PDB entry 7CWT | electron microscopy, 3.70 A resolution | chains M and P of the 15 polymer chains in the assembly

== Chain M ==
Molecule: Light chain Fab of FC05
Source organism: Homo sapiens
Notes: antibody fragment or engineered binder
Chain sequence (109 residues; row label = number of the first residue in the row):
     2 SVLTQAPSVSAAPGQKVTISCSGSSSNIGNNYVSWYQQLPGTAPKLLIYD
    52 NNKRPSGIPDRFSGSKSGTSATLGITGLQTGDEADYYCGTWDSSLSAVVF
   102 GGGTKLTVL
Cystine bridges: Cys22-Cys89

== Chain P ==
Molecule: Heavy chain Fab of FC05
Source organism: Homo sapiens
Notes: antibody fragment or engineered binder
Chain sequence (120 residues; numbered 1 to 120; the number before each row is that of its first residue):
     1 EVQLLEQSGAEVKKPGASVRVSCKVSGYTLPEVAMHWVRQAPGKGLEWMG
    51 GFDPEDGETMYAQKFQGRVTMTEDTSTDTAYMELSSLRSEDTAVYYCATT
   101 TPFSSSYWFDPWGQGTLVTV
Cystine bridges: Cys23-Cys97

== How chain M and chain P interact ==
Residue-residue contacts (32; chain M residue first):
  Ser35(M) - Tyr107(P)
  Ser35(M) - Trp108(P)
  Tyr37(M) - Tyr107(P)
  Tyr37(M) - Trp108(P)
  Tyr37(M) - Phe109(P)  hydrogen bond (side chain-backbone)
  Gln39(M) - Tyr96(P)  hydrogen bond
  Thr43(M) - Tyr96(P)  hydrogen bond (backbone-side chain)
  Ala44(M) - Trp112(P)
  Ala44(M) - Gln114(P)
  Pro45(M) - Tyr96(P)
  Pro45(M) - Trp112(P)  hydrogen bond (backbone-side chain)
  Lys46(M) - Trp112(P)
  Leu47(M) - Trp108(P)
  Tyr50(M) - Trp108(P)
  Asp51(M) - Trp108(P)
  Tyr88(M) - Lys44(P)
  Tyr88(M) - Gly45(P)
  Tyr88(M) - Leu46(P)  hydrophobic
  Gly90(M) - Tyr107(P)
  Thr91(M) - Tyr107(P)  hydrogen bond (backbone-side chain)
  Trp92(M) - Tyr107(P)
  Ser97(M) - Met60(P)
  Ala98(M) - Trp48(P)  hydrophobic
  Val99(M) - Trp48(P)
  Val99(M) - Tyr107(P)  hydrophobic
  Val99(M) - Phe109(P)  hydrophobic
  Val100(M) - Tyr107(P)  hydrogen bond (backbone-side chain)
  Phe101(M) - Leu46(P)  hydrophobic
  Phe101(M) - Trp48(P)  hydrophobic
  Phe101(M) - Tyr107(P)
  Phe101(M) - Phe109(P)  hydrophobic
  Gly103(M) - Gly45(P)
Other interface residues (no listed pair), chain M (22 interface residues in all): Ser2, Tyr33
Other interface residues (no listed pair), chain P (15 interface residues in all): Val38, Gln40, Glu47, Asp110

== Summary ==
Chain M and chain P form an interface of 22 and 15 residues respectively, with 6 hydrogen bonds. Polar pairs
include Tyr37(M)-Phe109(P), Gln39(M)-Tyr96(P) and Thr43(M)-Tyr96(P).
Here chain M is Light chain Fab of FC05 and chain P is Heavy chain Fab of FC05, both from Homo sapiens. Entry
7CWT (SARS-CoV-2 Spike protein in complex with hb27 and fc05 Fab cocktail) was determined by electron
microscopy, deposited together with 7CWS and 7CWU.
